PDB entry 2EVS | X-ray diffraction, 2.20 A resolution | chain A

# Chain A
Protein: Glycolipid transfer protein
From: Homo sapiens
UniProt: Q9NZD2 (GLTP_HUMAN); aligned to UniProt positions 1-209 over residues 1-209 (the alignment contains insertions or deletions, so no single offset holds)
Amino-acid sequence (209 residues; each row starts with the number of its first residue):
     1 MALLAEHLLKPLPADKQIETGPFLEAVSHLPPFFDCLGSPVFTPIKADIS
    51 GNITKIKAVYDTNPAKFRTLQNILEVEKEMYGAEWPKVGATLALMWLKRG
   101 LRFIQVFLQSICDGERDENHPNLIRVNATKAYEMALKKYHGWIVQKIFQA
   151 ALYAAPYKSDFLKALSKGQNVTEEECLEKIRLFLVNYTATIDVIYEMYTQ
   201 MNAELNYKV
Disordered / not traced: 1-4
UniProt features mapped onto this chain:
  - region: Ile45 to Lys66 (2 X 12 AA approximate tandem repeats)
  - binding site (beta-D-galactosyl-(1->4)-beta-D-glucosyl-(1<->1)-N-[(9Z)-octadecenoyl]-sphing-4-enine): Asp48 to Lys55, His140, Tyr207
  - modified residue: Ala2 (N-acetylalanine)
Ligand contacts: alpha-D-glucopyranose / hexane: Pro44, Asp48, Asn52, Lys55, Leu92, Trp96, His140, Val144, Phe148, Tyr207, Val209
Reported in the primary citation:
  - contacts within the chain: Asp48-His140 (water-mediated contact)
  - conformationally variable residues (side-chain flip): His7, Phe148

# Overview
Chain A binds alpha-D-glucopyranose / hexane. From UniProt: 10
beta-D-galactosyl-(1->4)-beta-D-glucosyl-(1<->1)-N-[(9Z)-octadecenoyl]-sphing-4-enine-binding residues. The
paper reports conformational variability at His7 and Phe148; contacts within the chain involving Asp48 and
His140.
Chain A is Glycolipid transfer protein (Homo sapiens); the structure, Crystal structure of human Glycolipid
Transfer Protein complexed with n-hexyl-beta-D-glucoside, was determined by X-ray diffraction, deposited
together with 2EUK, 2EUM, 2EVD, 2EVL and 2EVT.
